7XPY - chain A; structure by X-ray diffraction, 2.35 A resolution.

[Chain A]
Molecule: Ubiquitin carboxyl-terminal hydrolase 7
Organism: Homo sapiens
Notes: EC 3.4.19.12
UniProtKB: Q93009 (UBP7_HUMAN); numbering as in UniProt (aligned over 560-1102)
Amino-acid sequence (548 residues; each row starts with the number of its first residue):
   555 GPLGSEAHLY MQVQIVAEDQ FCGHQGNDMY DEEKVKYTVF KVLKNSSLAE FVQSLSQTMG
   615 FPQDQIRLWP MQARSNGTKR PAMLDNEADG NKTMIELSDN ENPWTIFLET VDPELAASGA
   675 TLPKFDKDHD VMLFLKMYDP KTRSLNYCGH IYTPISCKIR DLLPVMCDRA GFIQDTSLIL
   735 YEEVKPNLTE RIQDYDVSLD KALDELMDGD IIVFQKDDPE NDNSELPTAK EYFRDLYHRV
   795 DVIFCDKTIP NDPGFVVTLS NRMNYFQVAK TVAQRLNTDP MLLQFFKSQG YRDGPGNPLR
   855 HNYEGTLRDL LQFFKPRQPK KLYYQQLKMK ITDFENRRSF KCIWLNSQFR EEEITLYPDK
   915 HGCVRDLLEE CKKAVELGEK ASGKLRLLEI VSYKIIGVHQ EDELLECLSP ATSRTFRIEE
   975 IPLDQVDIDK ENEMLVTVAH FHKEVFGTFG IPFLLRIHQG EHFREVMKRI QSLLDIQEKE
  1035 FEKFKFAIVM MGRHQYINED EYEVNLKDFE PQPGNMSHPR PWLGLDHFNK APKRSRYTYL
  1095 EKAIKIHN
Not modelled in the structure: 671-672, 1085-1102
Construct notes: expression tag (555-559)
UniProt features mapped onto this chain:
  - modified residue: Lys869 (N6-acetyllysine), Ser963 (Phosphoserine), Lys1084 (N6-acetyllysine), Lys1096 (N6-acetyllysine)
  - cross-link (Glycyl lysine isopeptide (Lys-Gly)): Lys869 (interchain with G-Cter in SUMO2), Lys882 (interchain with G-Cter in SUMO2)
Covalent attachments: Bound form of Eupalinolide B (EIB) linked to Cys576
Small-molecule neighbours: Bound form of Eupalinolide B (EIB; [(3S,3aR,4R,6Z,9S,10E,11aR)-9-acetyloxy-6-(acetyloxymethyl)-3,10-dimethyl-2-oxidanylidene-3a,4,5,8,9,11a-hexahydro-3H-cyclodeca[b]furan-4-yl] (E)-2-methyl-4-oxidanyl-but-2-enoate): Glu572, Asp573, Asp666, Pro667, Tyr701, Cys702, Gly703, His704, Asp722, Arg723

[Overview]
Covalently linked Bound form of Eupalinolide B: at Cys576.
Chain A is Ubiquitin carboxyl-terminal hydrolase 7 (Homo sapiens); the structure, Crystal structure of USP7 in
complex with its inhibitor, was determined by X-ray diffraction, deposited together with 7VIJ.
